7Y17 - chains D and A of the 5 polymer chains in the assembly; structure by X-ray diffraction, 3.39 A resolution.

Chain D:
Name: LAS1 protein
Organism: Cyberlindnera jadinii
UniProtKB: A0A0H5CBH3 (A0A0H5CBH3_CYBJN); residue numbers follow UniProt; this construct covers 1-421
Sequence (421 residues; each row starts with the number of its first residue):
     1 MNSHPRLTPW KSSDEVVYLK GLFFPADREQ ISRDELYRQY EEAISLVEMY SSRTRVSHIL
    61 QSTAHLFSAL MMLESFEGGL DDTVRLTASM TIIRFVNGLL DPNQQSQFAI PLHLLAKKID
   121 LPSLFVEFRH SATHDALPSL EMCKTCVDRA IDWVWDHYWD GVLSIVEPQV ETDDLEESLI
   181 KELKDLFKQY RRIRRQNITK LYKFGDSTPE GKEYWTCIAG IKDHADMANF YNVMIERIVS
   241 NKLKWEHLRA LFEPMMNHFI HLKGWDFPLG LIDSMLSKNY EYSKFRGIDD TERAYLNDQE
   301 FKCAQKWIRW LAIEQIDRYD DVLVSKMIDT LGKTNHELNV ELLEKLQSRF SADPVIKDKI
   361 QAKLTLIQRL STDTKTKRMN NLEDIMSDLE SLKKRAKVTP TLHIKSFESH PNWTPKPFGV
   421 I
Unresolved in the structure: 1-4, 78, 104-111, 163-175, 198-210, 279-302, 335-337, 368-397
What the authors report for this chain:
  - catalytic residues: Arg129, His130, His134

Chain A:
Name: Polynucleotide 5'-hydroxyl-kinase GRC3
Organism: Cyberlindnera jadinii
UniProtKB: A0A0H5C3P3 (A0A0H5C3P3_CYBJN); residue numbers follow UniProt; this construct covers 1-610
Sequence (610 residues; each row starts with the number of its first residue):
     1 MHKSAFQALQ GDIPTYEVNS SDEQDSDQDE EDVEQPSEPM HRLVSAPAAS IHIEESKYIS
    61 SNFSFDDDNT IYGHDYVIFG LKSNQNLIVK GQFVLEIQRG AIDINGVIYH SGVEPMKFIN
   121 PSSSSIPLIQ ATQVLNSSLL ENKESQENQH LFTPGYKSVI KLTNLDTHLE SIGRVCPLFK
   181 NLFWQFDNFF AEDSLRLLDQ YELAFSDYTF YPITKPDNTV SVIKHKNWMD VIKSLTELYS
   241 NDQSIKVIVI GGKNSGKSTF LRLLVQHMLS PTLQQLPINF MDLDPGQPEY SGTDCISLSK
   301 ISEVQHGNHL SLTSTDSTQC HYVGFNSPKD QPTRYNLLVE QLVRSYESDG ELKHESLLIN
   361 TPGWIKGYGL ELTRTLIERV KPTHVIYLNS GTLGVDIDIP KGTNLIPLQG SFNHSGSRYS
   421 SSQLRLLKTM AYFHKIDDFK FDFQPLLFSP PIQVSYGVST GISALTHLKE TGIGMDHLER
   481 SIEATIVGIF KVKRDHLEEC ELFNKGQLPL LPYKEFIKLS TEFFRLALVH SIDQEKKIMN
   541 LYIPQFRTLD LTKEAIIMVR GNTDLPIWEI ASNEIVKRFK RQLPYITFEK GSSLEKKWKV
   601 RKNVQRRGQM
Unresolved in the structure: 1-59, 148-152, 188-197, 400, 501-502, 589, 595, 599-610

Chain D / chain A interface:
Pairs across the interface (21; chain D residue first):
  Gly79(D) - Gly472(A)  hydrogen bond (backbone-backbone)
  Asp81(D) - Glu470(A)
  Arg85(D) - Lys469(A)
  Arg85(D) - Glu470(A)  salt bridge
  Ser123(D) - Gly367(A)
  Leu124(D) - Gly367(A)
  Leu124(D) - Tyr368(A)
  Glu127(D) - Trp364(A)
  Glu127(D) - Lys366(A)
  Glu127(D) - Gly367(A)  hydrogen bond (side chain-backbone)
  Glu127(D) - Tyr368(A)
  Thr133(D) - Trp598(A)
  His134(D) - Trp598(A)  hydrogen bond (backbone-side chain)
  Asp135(D) - Trp598(A)
  Ser139(D) - Lys329(A)
  Ser139(D) - Lys469(A)
  Glu141(D) - Pro332(A)
  Glu141(D) - Thr333(A)  hydrogen bond
  Glu141(D) - Tyr513(A)
  Met142(D) - Pro332(A)  hydrophobic
  Thr145(D) - Tyr368(A)
Interface residues without a listed pair, chain D (16 interface residues in all): Leu80, Ala132, Leu137
Interface residues without a listed pair, chain A (15 interface residues in all): Gln331, Arg334, Thr471

Summary:
The interface between chain D and chain A involves 16 residues on one side and 15 on the other, with 4
hydrogen bonds and 1 salt bridge. Polar contacts include Arg85(D)-Glu470(A), Glu127(D)-Gly367(A) and
His134(D)-Trp598(A). From the paper: catalytic residues Arg129(D), His130(D) and His134(D).
Chain D is LAS1 protein and chain A is Polynucleotide 5'-hydroxyl-kinase GRC3, both from Cyberlindnera
jadinii; the structure, Crystal structure of ribosomal ITS2 pre-rRNA processing complex from Cyberlindnera
jadinii, was determined by X-ray diffraction together with 8J5Y, 8J60, 7Y16 and 7Y18 from the same study.
